PDB entry 6LBX | X-ray diffraction, 2.03 A resolution | chains A and B

Chain A:
Protein: Repebody (Rb-H2)
Sequence (275 residues; row label = number of the first residue in the row):
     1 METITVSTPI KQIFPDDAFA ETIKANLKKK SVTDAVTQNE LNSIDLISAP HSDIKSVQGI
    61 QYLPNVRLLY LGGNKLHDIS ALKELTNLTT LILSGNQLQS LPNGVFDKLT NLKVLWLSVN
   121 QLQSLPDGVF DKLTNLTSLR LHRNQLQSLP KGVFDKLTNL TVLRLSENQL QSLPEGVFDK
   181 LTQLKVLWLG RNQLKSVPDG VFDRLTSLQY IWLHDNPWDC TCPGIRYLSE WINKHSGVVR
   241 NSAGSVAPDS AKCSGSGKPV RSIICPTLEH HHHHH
Unresolved in the structure: 1, 267-275
Disulfides: Cys220-Cys253, Cys222-Cys265

Chain B:
Protein: Receptor tyrosine-protein kinase erbB-2
Source organism: Homo sapiens
Notes: EC 2.7.10.1; fragment: Domain IV
Reference sequence: P04626 (ERBB2_HUMAN); residues 531-626 here = UniProt positions 531-626
Sequence (97 residues; numbered 530 to 626; the number before each row is that of its first residue):
   530 QCSQFLRGQE CVEECRVLQG LPREYVNARH CLPCHPECQP QNGSVTCFGP EADQCVACAH
   590 YKDPPFCVAR CPSGVKPDLS YMPIWKFPDE EGACQPC
Unresolved in the structure: 602-626
Disulfides: Cys531-Cys540, Cys544-Cys560, Cys563-Cys576, Cys567-Cys584, Cys587-Cys596
Covalent attachments: N-acetylglucosamine (NAG) linked to Asn571
Differences from the reference sequence: expression tag (530)
Curated features (UniProtKB/Swiss-Prot):
  - glycosylation: Asn571 (N-linked (GlcNAc...) asparagine)
  - mutagenesis: Met611 (M611A: Prevents synthesis of isoform 2)

How chain A and chain B interact:
Contacting residue pairs (26; chain A residue first):
  Ser48(A) with Glu543(B)
  Pro50(A) with Glu542(B)
  His51(A) with Gln533(B), hydrogen bond
  Leu68(A) with Gln548(B)
  Tyr70(A) with Leu547(B); Gln548(B), hydrogen bond
  Val114(A) with Leu547(B), hydrophobic; Gly572(B)
  Trp116(A) with Leu547(B), hydrophobic; Val574(B), hydrophobic
  Thr137(A) with Gly572(B), hydrogen bond (side chain-backbone)
  Ser138(A) with Gly572(B)
  Arg140(A) with Val574(B)
  Val162(A) with Ser573(B)
  Lys185(A) with Val585(B), hydrogen bond (side chain-backbone); Ala586(B)
  Gln209(A) with Lys591(B)
  Tyr210(A) with Phe577(B), hydrophobic; Asp582(B), hydrogen bond (side chain-backbone); Gln583(B); Cys584(B), hydrogen bond (side chain-backbone)
  Trp212(A) with Phe577(B), hydrophobic
  Arg240(A) with Asp582(B), salt bridge; Gln583(B)
  Gly244(A) with Phe577(B); Gln583(B), hydrogen bond (backbone-side chain)
Also at the interface, not in a pair above, chain A (22 interface residues in all): Thr90, Ile92, Lys113, Thr161, Val246
Also at the interface, not in a pair above, chain B (16 interface residues in all): Arg558
The authors on this interface:
  - specific contacts: Ser48(A)-Glu543(B), His51(A)-Gln533(B) (hydrogen bond), Tyr70(A)-Gln548(B) (hydrogen bond), Thr137(A)-Gly572(B) (hydrogen bond), Lys185(A)-Val585(B) (hydrogen bond), Tyr210(A)-Cys584(B) (hydrogen bond), Arg240(A)-Asp582(B) (salt bridge), Gly244(A)-Gln583(B) (hydrogen bond)
  - interface residues, chain A: Ser48(A), His51(A), Tyr70(A), Trp116(A), Arg140(A), Val162(A), Tyr210(A), Trp212(A)
  - interface residues, chain B: Gln533(B), Glu543(B), Leu547(B), Gln548(B), Ser573(B), Val574(B), Phe577(B), Asp582(B), Gln583(B), Lys591(B)

Overview:
22 residues of chain A face 16 of chain B across their interface, with 7 hydrogen bonds and 1 salt bridge.
Polar contacts include Arg240(A)-Asp582(B), His51(A)-Gln533(B) and Tyr70(A)-Gln548(B). The paper describes a
contact between Ser48(A) and Glu543(B); hydrogen bonds between His51(A) and Gln533(B), Tyr70(A) and Gln548(B)
and Thr137(A) and Gly572(B) among others; a salt bridge between Arg240(A) and Asp582(B). The paper reports
interface residues Ser48(A), His51(A) and Gln533(B) among others.
Here chain A is Repebody (Rb-H2) and chain B is Receptor tyrosine-protein kinase erbB-2 (Homo sapiens). Entry
6LBX (Crystal structure of HER2 Domain IV and Rb-H2) was determined by X-ray diffraction.
